PDB entry 3V3G | X-ray diffraction, 1.56 A resolution | chain B

# Chain B
Name: Carbonic anhydrase 2
Source organism: Homo sapiens
Notes: EC 4.2.1.1
Reference sequence: P00918 (CAH2_HUMAN); the author numbering skips numbers that UniProt does not, so the offset changes along the chain: 1-125 = UniProt 1-125; 127-261 = UniProt 126-260
Amino-acid sequence (260 residues; numbered 1 to 261; 1 number in that range is skipped by the numbering (no residue carries it; nothing is unmodelled there); the number before each row is that of its first residue):
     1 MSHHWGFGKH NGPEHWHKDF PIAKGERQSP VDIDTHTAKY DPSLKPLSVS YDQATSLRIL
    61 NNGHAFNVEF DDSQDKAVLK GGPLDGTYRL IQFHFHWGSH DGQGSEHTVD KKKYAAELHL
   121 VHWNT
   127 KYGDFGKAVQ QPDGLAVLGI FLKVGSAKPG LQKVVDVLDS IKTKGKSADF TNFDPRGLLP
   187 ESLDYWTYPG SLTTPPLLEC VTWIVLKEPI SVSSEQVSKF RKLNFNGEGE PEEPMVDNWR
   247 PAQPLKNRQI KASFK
Not modelled in the structure: 1-2
Construct notes: engineered mutation Phe-7 (Tyr in P00918), His-100 (Leu in P00918), Ser-224 (Leu223 in P00918), Pro-240 (Leu239 in P00918)
Metal / ion sites: Zn2+: His-94, His-96, His-119
UniProt features mapped onto this chain:
  - active site: His-64 (Proton donor/acceptor)
  - binding site (Zn(2+)): His-94, His-96, His-119
  - binding site (substrate): Thr-199, Thr-200
  - site: Asn-62 (Fine-tunes the proton-transfer properties of H-64), Asn-67 (Fine-tunes the proton-transfer properties of H-64), Gln-92 (Involved in the binding of some activators, including histamine and L-histidine)
  - modified residue: Ser-2 (N-acetylserine), Ser-166 (Phosphoserine), Ser-173 (Phosphoserine)
Reported in the primary citation:
  - conformationally variable residues (order/disorder transition): Ser-224
  - binding site for chloride ion: Gln-158, Lys-225
  - mutagenesis - Y7F (Tm 53 degC): decreased stability
  - mutagenesis - Y7F (5-fold): increased catalytic activity (citing earlier work)
  - mutagenesis - Y7F/L100H/L224S/L240P, Y7F/N67Q/L100H/L224S/L240P, L100H/L224S/L240P (Tm 65 degC): increased stability
  - mutagenesis - Y7F/L100H/L224S/L240P, Y7F/N67Q/L100H/L224S/L240P: increased catalytic activity
  - catalytic residues: His-64 (citing earlier work)
  - mutagenesis - Y7F/N62L/L100H/L224S/L240P, Y7F/N62L/N67Q/L100H/L224S/L240P: decreased catalytic activity
  - mutagenesis - Y7F/N62L/L100H/L224S/L240P, Y7F/N62L/N67Q/L100H/L224S/L240P: unchanged stability
  - mutagenesis - L100H/L224S/L240P: unchanged catalytic activity on CO2 hydration

# Summary
His-94, His-96 and His-119 form the Zn2+ site. Curated annotation (UniProt) lists active-site residue His-64,
3 Zn2+-binding residues and substrate-binding residues Thr-199 and Thr-200. From the paper: the catalytic
residue His-64; Y7F, Y7F/L100H/L224S/L240P and Y7F/N67Q/L100H/L224S/L240P increase catalytic activity; 6
substitutions were tested in all.
Chain B is Carbonic anhydrase 2 (Homo sapiens); the structure, Kinetic and structural studies of
thermostabilized mutants of HCA II, was determined by X-ray diffraction together with 3V3F, 3V3H, 3V3I and
3V3J from the same study.
